Entry 8DKF (X-ray diffraction, 1.79 A resolution); this record covers chains H and L.

[Chain H]
Molecule: DH1030.1 Heavy chain
From: Homo sapiens
Chain sequence (230 residues; numbered 1 to 230; the number before each row is that of its first residue):
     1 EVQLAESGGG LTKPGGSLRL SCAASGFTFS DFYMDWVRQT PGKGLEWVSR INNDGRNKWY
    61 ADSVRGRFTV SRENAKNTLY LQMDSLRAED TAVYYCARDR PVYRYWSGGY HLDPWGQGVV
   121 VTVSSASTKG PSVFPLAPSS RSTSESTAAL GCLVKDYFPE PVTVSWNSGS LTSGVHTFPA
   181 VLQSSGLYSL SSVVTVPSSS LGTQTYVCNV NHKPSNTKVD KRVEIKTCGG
Unresolved in the structure: 226-230
Disulfide bonds: Cys22-Cys96, Cys152-Cys208

[Chain L]
Molecule: DH1030.1 Light chain
From: Homo sapiens
Chain sequence (219 residues; row label = number of the first residue in the row):
     1 YVVMTQSPLS LPITPGQPAS ISCRSSQRLL HSDGNTYLAW YQQRPGQPPR RLIYEVSKLD
    61 SGVPDRFSGS GAGTDFTLKI SRVEAEDVGV YYCGQNTYLP YSFGQGSKVE IKRAVAAPSV
   121 FIFPPSEDQV KSGTVSVVCL LNNFYPREAS VKWKVDGVLK TGNSQESVTE QDSKDNTYSL
   181 SSTLTLSNTD YQSHNVYACE VTHQGLSSPV TKSFNRGEC
Unresolved in the structure: 218-219
Disulfide bonds: Cys23-Cys93, Cys139-Cys199

[Interface between chain H and chain L]
Pairs across the interface (68):
  Asp35(H) - Tyr101(L)
  Gln39(H) - Gln43(L)  hydrogen bond
  Gln39(H) - Tyr92(L)  hydrogen bond
  Leu45(H) - Tyr92(L)  hydrophobic
  Leu45(H) - Phe103(L)
  Trp47(H) - Leu99(L)  hydrophobic
  Trp47(H) - Pro100(L)  hydrophobic
  Trp47(H) - Tyr101(L)
  Arg50(H) - Leu99(L)
  Arg50(H) - Tyr101(L)  hydrogen bond
  Trp59(H) - Leu99(L)  hydrophobic
  Tyr95(H) - Gln43(L)  hydrogen bond
  Tyr95(H) - Gln47(L)
  Tyr95(H) - Pro48(L)  hydrophobic
  Asp99(H) - Tyr101(L)  hydrogen bond
  Gly109(H) - Tyr37(L)
  Tyr110(H) - His31(L)
  Tyr110(H) - Tyr37(L)
  Tyr110(H) - Asn96(L)
  Tyr110(H) - Tyr101(L)
  His111(H) - Arg51(L)  hydrogen bond
  His111(H) - Glu55(L)
  Leu112(H) - Tyr41(L)
  Leu112(H) - Asn96(L)
  Leu112(H) - Phe103(L)  hydrophobic
  Asp113(H) - Arg51(L)  salt bridge
  Asp113(H) - Asp60(L)
  Trp115(H) - Tyr41(L)
  Trp115(H) - Pro48(L)  hydrophobic
  Trp115(H) - Pro49(L)
  Gly116(H) - Pro48(L)
  Gln117(H) - Pro48(L)
  Phe134(H) - Ser126(L)
  Phe134(H) - Asp128(L)
  Phe134(H) - Gln129(L)
  Pro135(H) - Ser126(L)
  Leu136(H) - Phe123(L)
  Leu136(H) - Val138(L)  hydrophobic
  Ala137(H) - Phe123(L)
  Ala137(H) - Pro124(L)
  Arg141(H) - Lys212(L)
  Ala149(H) - Phe121(L)  hydrophobic
  Ala149(H) - Phe123(L)
  Ala149(H) - Leu140(L)  hydrophobic
  Leu150(H) - Phe123(L)  hydrophobic
  Leu153(H) - Gln129(L)
  Leu153(H) - Ser136(L)
  Lys155(H) - Gln129(L)
  Lys155(H) - Thr134(L)  hydrogen bond
  Lys155(H) - Val135(L)
  Lys155(H) - Ser136(L)  hydrogen bond
  His176(H) - Asn142(L)
  His176(H) - Asn143(L)  hydrogen bond
  His176(H) - Ser179(L)  hydrogen bond
  Phe178(H) - Leu140(L)  hydrophobic
  Phe178(H) - Ser167(L)
  Phe178(H) - Thr169(L)
  Phe178(H) - Ser179(L)
  Phe178(H) - Leu180(L)
  Phe178(H) - Ser181(L)
  Pro179(H) - Ser167(L)  hydrogen bond (backbone-side chain)
  Pro179(H) - Val168(L)
  Val181(H) - Gln165(L)
  Val181(H) - Glu166(L)
  Leu182(H) - Gln165(L)
  Gln183(H) - Gln165(L)
  Val193(H) - Leu140(L)  hydrophobic
  Thr195(H) - Asn142(L)
Interface residues without a listed pair, chain H (42 interface residues in all): Val37, Glu46, Val133, Pro138, Glu145, Thr147, Ala148, Thr177, Ser191
Interface residues without a listed pair, chain L (41 interface residues in all): Tyr54, Asp172, Thr185

[In short]
42 residues of chain H face 41 of chain L across their interface; the contacts include 11 hydrogen bonds and 1
salt bridge. Polar contacts include Asp113(H)-Arg51(L), Gln39(H)-Gln43(L) and Gln39(H)-Tyr92(L).
Here chain H is DH1030.1 Heavy chain and chain L is DH1030.1 Light chain, both from Homo sapiens. Entry 8DKF
(Antibody DH1030.1 Fab fragment) was determined by X-ray diffraction.
